PDB entry 8T7E | electron microscopy, 3.08 A resolution | chains B and C of the 5 polymer chains in the assembly

== Chain B (and C) ==
Protein: DNA polymerase subunit gamma-2, mitochondrial
Source organism: Homo sapiens
Notes: EC 2.7.7.7; chain C of this document is another copy of the same molecule, construct and numbering; everything in this record applies to it too
Reference sequence: Q9UHN1 (DPOG2_HUMAN); numbering as in UniProt (aligned over 1-485)
Sequence (485 residues; each row starts with the number of its first residue):
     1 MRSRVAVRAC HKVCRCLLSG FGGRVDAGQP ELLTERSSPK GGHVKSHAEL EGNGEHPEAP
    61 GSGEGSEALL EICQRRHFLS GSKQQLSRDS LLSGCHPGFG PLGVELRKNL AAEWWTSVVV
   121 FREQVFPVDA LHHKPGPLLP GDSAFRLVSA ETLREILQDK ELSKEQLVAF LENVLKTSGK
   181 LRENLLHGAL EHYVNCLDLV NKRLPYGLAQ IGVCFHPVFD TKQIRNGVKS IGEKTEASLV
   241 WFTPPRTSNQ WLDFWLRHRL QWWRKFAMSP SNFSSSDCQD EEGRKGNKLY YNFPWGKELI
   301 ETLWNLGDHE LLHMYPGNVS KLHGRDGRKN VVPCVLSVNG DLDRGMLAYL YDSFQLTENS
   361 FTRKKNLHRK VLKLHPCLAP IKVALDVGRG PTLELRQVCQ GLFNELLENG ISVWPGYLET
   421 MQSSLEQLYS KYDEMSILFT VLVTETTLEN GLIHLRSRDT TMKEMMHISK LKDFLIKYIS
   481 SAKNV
Unresolved in the structure: 1-67, 162-168, 222-228, 356-361 (chain C: 1-66, 220-226, 356-367)
Curated features (UniProtKB/Swiss-Prot):
  - modified residue: S38 (Phosphoserine)
  - natural variant: R182 (R182W: In MTDPS16), G416 (G416A: No functional deficit), D433 (D433Y: In MTDPS16B), G451 (G451E: In PEOA4)

== How chain B and chain C interact ==
Contacting residue pairs (94):
  F78(B) with N195(C); D198(C); L199(C), hydrophobic
  S82(B) with H192(C); N195(C), hydrogen bond
  H96(B) with L131(C)
  P97(B) with L131(C)
  G98(B) with D129(C)
  F99(B) with D129(C), hydrogen bond (backbone-side chain)
  P101(B) with P127(C); L199(C), hydrophobic
  V104(B) with P127(C), hydrophobic; D129(C)
  E105(B) with W115(C), hydrogen bond; P127(C)
  R107(B) with D129(C), salt bridge
  K108(B) with W115(C)
  W115(B) with K108(C)
  V120(B) with L407(C)
  F121(B) with L407(C); E408(C)
  E123(B) with F403(C); P415(C); L418(C)
  Q124(B) with L418(C)
  F126(B) with W414(C), hydrophobic
  P127(B) with P101(C); V104(C), hydrophobic
  D129(B) with G98(C); F99(C), hydrogen bond (side chain-backbone); V104(C); R107(C), salt bridge
  L131(B) with H96(C); P97(C); E233(C)
  H132(B) with H132(C); V213(C); F215(C); E233(C), salt bridge
  H133(B) with I231(C); E233(C), salt bridge
  P140(B) with L153(C)
  G141(B) with L153(C)
  D142(B) with L153(C)
  S143(B) with L153(C)
  F145(B) with E151(C)
  L147(B) with E151(C); R154(C)
  V148(B) with R154(C); F170(C), hydrophobic; N173(C)
  R154(B) with Q166(C); F170(C); L171(C); E172(C)
  Q158(B) with E165(C), hydrogen bond (side chain-backbone); Q166(C)
  K160(B) with K164(C); E165(C)
  L171(B) with S163(C)
  G179(B) with L153(C); R154(C); E155(C)
  K180(B) with T152(C); E155(C), hydrogen bond (backbone-side chain)
  L181(B) with T152(C), hydrogen bond (backbone-backbone); E155(C)
  E183(B) with T152(C); L153(C)
  H192(B) with S80(C), hydrogen bond
  N195(B) with H77(C), hydrogen bond (backbone-side chain)
  L199(B) with H77(C); P101(C), hydrophobic
  N201(B) with E419(C)
  R203(B) with L418(C), hydrogen bond (side chain-backbone)
  V213(B) with H132(C)
  F215(B) with H132(C); T152(C)
  P217(B) with T152(C)
  I231(B) with H133(C); E151(C); T152(C)
  E233(B) with L131(C); H132(C), salt bridge; H133(C), salt bridge
  F403(B) with E123(C)
  L407(B) with V120(C); F121(C), hydrophobic
  W414(B) with F126(C), hydrophobic; L199(C), hydrophobic
  P415(B) with E123(C)
  L418(B) with E123(C); R203(C)
  E419(B) with N201(C)
Other interface residues (no listed pair), chain B (61 interface residues in all): V128, D159, E172, S178, D198, H216, E408, Y417
Other interface residues (no listed pair), chain C (58 interface residues in all): G81, E105, V128, E161, A169, L181, Y417, N484

== Overview ==
61 residues of chain B and 58 residues of chain C are in contact, with 10 hydrogen bonds and 6 salt bridges.
Among the polar pairs are R107(B)-D129(C), H132(B)-E233(C) and H133(B)-E233(C).
Chain B and chain C are both DNA polymerase subunit gamma-2, mitochondrial (Homo sapiens); the structure,
Cryo-EM structure of the Backtracking Initiation Complex (VII) of Human Mitochondrial DNA Polymerase Gamma,
was determined by electron microscopy (same publication as 8G5I, 8G5J, 8G5K, 8G5L, 8G5N, 8G5O and 8G5P).
